4GNA - chain A; structure by X-ray diffraction, 1.85 A resolution.

# Chain A
Name: Regucalcin
Source organism: Mus musculus
Notes: EC 3.1.1.17
Reference sequence: Q64374 (RGN_MOUSE); residues 1-299 here = UniProt positions 1-299
Chain sequence (299 residues; row label = number of the first residue in the row):
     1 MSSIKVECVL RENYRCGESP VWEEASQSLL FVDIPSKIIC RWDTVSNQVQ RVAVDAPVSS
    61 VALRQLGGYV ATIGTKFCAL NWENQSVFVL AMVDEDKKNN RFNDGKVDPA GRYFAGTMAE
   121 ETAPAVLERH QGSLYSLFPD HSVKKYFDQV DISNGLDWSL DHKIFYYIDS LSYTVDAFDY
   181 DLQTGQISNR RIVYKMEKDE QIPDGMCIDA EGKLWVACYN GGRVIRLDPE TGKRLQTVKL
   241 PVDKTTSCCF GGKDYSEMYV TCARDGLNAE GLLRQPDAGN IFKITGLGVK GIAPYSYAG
Unresolved in the structure: 1-2
Swiss-Prot annotation at these positions:
  - active site: Asp204 (Proton donor/acceptor)
  - binding site (a divalent metal cation): Glu18, Asn154, Asp204
  - binding site (substrate): Arg101, Asn103, Glu121
  - modified residue (N6-succinyllysine): Lys144, Lys244, Lys253
Metal / ion sites: Ca2+: Glu18, Asn154, Asp204 (together with Xylitol)
Small-molecule neighbours: Xylitol (XYL): Glu18, Ile34, Arg101, Asn103, Glu121, Pro124, Ala125, Asn154, Ile202, Asp204, Tyr219
From the paper describing this entry:
  - binding site for Xylitol: Arg101, Asn103, Glu121, Pro124, Ala125
  - catalytic residues: Arg101, Asn103, Glu121, Asp204 (proposed by the authors, not directly observed)

# In short
Bound to chain A: Xylitol. The Ca2+ site is built by Glu18, Asn154 and Asp204. From UniProt: active-site
residue Asp204, 3 divalent metal cation-binding residues and 3 substrate-binding residues. The paper reports
catalytic residues Arg101, Asn103 and Glu121 among others; a binding site for Xylitol at Arg101, Asn103 and
Glu121 among others.
Chain A is Regucalcin (Mus musculus); the structure, mouse SMP30/GNL-xylitol complex, was determined by X-ray
diffraction, deposited together with 4GN7, 4GN8, 4GN9, 4GNB and 4GNC.
